PDB entry 7V2P | electron microscopy, 3.30 A resolution | chains A and K of the 22 polymer chains in the assembly

# Chain A
Molecule: 16s ribosomal RNA
Source organism: Thermus thermophilus HB8
Sequence (1522 nucleotides; numbered 1 to 1522; the number before each row is that of its first residue):
     1 UUUGUUGGAG AGUUUGAUCC UGGCUCAGGG UGAACGCUGG CGGCGUGCCU AAGACAUGCA
    61 AGUCGUGCGG GCCGCGGGGU UUUACUCCGU GGUCAGCGGC GGACGGGUGA GUAACGCGUG
   121 GGUGACCUAC CCGGAAGAGG GGGACAACCC GGGGAAACUC GGGCUAAUCC CCCAUGUGGA
   181 CCCGCCCCUU GGGGUGUGUC CAAAGGGCUU UGCCCGCUUC CGGAUGGGCC CGCGUCCCAU
   241 CAGCUAGUUG GUGGGGUAAU GGCCCACCAA GGCGACGACG GGUAGCCGGU CUGAGAGGAU
   301 GGCCGGCCAC AGGGGCACUG AGACACGGGC CCCACUCCUA CGGGAGGCAG CAGUUAGGAA
   361 UCUUCCGCAA UGGGCGCAAG CCUGACGGAG CGACGCCGCU UGGAGGAAGA AGCCCUUCGG
   421 GGUGUAAACU CCUGAACCCG GGACGAAACC CCCGACGAGG GGACUGACGG UACCGGGGUA
   481 AUAGCGCCGG CCAACUCCGU GCCAGCAGCC GCGGUAAUAC GGAGGGCGCG AGCGUUACCC
   541 GGAUUCACUG GGCGUAAAGG GCGUGUAGGC GGCCUGGGGC GUCCCAUGUG AAAGACCACG
   601 GCUCAACCGU GGGGGAGCGU GGGAUACGCU CAGGCUAGAC GGUGGGAGAG GGUGGUGGAA
   661 UUCCCGGAGU AGCGGUGAAA UGCGCAGAUA CCGGGAGGAA CGCCGAUGGC GAAGGCAGCC
   721 ACCUGGUCCA CCCGUGACGC UGAGGCGCGA AAGCGUGGGG AGCAAACCGG AUUAGAUACC
   781 CGGGUAGUCC ACGCCCUAAA CGAUGCGCGC UAGGUCUCUG GGUCUCCUGG GGGCCGAAGC
   841 UAACGCGUUA AGCGCGCCGC CUGGGGAGUA CGGCCGCAAG GCUGAAACUC AAAGGAAUUG
   901 ACGGGGGCCC GCACAAGCGG UGGAGCAUGU GGUUUAAUUC GAAGCAACGC GAAGAACCUU
   961 ACCAGGCCUU GACAUGCUAG GGAACCCGGG UGAAAGCCUG GGGUGCCCCG CGAGGGGAGC
  1021 CCUAGCACAG GUGCUGCAUG GCCGUCGUCA GCUCGUGCCG UGAGGUGUUG GGUUAAGUCC
  1081 CGCAACGAGC GCAACCCCCG CCGUUAGUUG CCAGCGGUUC GGCCGGGCAC UCUAACGGGA
  1141 CUGCCCGCGA AAGCGGGAGG AAGGAGGGGA CGACGUCUGG UCAGCAUGGC CCUUACGGCC
  1201 UGGGCGACAC ACGUGCUACA AUGCCCACUA CAAAGCGAUG CCACCCGGCA ACGGGGAGCU
  1261 AAUCGCAAAA AGGUGGGCCC AGUUCGGAUU GGGGUCUGCA ACCCGACCCC AUGAAGCCGG
  1321 AAUCGCUAGU AAUCGCGGAU CAGCCAUGCC GCGGUGAAUA CGUUCCCGGG CCUUGUACAC
  1381 ACCGCCCGUC ACGCCAUGGG AGCGGGCUCU ACCCGAAGUC GCCGGGAGCC UACGGGCAGG
  1441 CGCCGAGGGU AGGGCCCGUG ACUGGGGCGA AGUCGUAACA AGGUAGCUGU ACCGGAAGGU
  1501 GCGGCUGGAU CACCUCCUUU CU
Not modelled in the structure: 1-5, 773-776, 1380-1484, 1509-1522
From the paper describing this entry:
  - mutagenesis - A901G: decreased catalytic activity

# Chain K
Protein: 30S ribosomal protein S11
Source organism: Thermus thermophilus HB8
UniProt: P80376 (RS11_THET8); numbering as in UniProt (aligned over 1-129)
Chain sequence (129 residues; row label = number of the first residue in the row):
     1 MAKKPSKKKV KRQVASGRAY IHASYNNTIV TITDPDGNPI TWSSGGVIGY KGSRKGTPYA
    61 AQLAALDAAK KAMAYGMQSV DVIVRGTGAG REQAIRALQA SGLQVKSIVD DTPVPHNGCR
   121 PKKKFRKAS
Not modelled in the structure: 1-10

# How chain A and chain K interact
Residue-residue contacts (73; chain A residue first):
  G658(A) - His116(K)  base contact
  A659(A) - Val114(K)  hydrogen bond to the sugar
  A659(A) - His116(K)  hydrogen bond to the base
  A659(A) - Gly118(K)  base contact
  A660(A) - Pro113(K)  sugar contact
  A660(A) - Val114(K)  sugar contact
  A660(A) - Pro115(K)  sugar contact
  A660(A) - Cys119(K)  base contact
  U661(A) - Cys119(K)  base contact
  G667(A) - Asn38(K)  base contact
  G667(A) - Pro39(K)  base contact
  A668(A) - Arg12(K)  hydrogen bond to the phosphate
  A668(A) - Asn38(K)  sugar contact
  A668(A) - Pro39(K)  hydrogen bond to the sugar
  G669(A) - Arg12(K)  salt bridge to the phosphate
  G669(A) - Pro39(K)  sugar contact
  G669(A) - Ile40(K)  sugar contact
  G669(A) - Trp42(K)  sugar contact
  U670(A) - Trp42(K)  hydrogen bond to the sugar
  A671(A) - Trp42(K)  sugar contact
  G672(A) - Trp42(K)  sugar contact
  G672(A) - Ser44(K)  hydrogen bond to the phosphate
  G672(A) - Gly46(K)  sugar contact
  G672(A) - Val47(K)  phosphate contact
  C673(A) - Asn27(K)  hydrogen bond to the phosphate
  C673(A) - Ser44(K)  hydrogen bond to the phosphate
  C673(A) - Gly46(K)  hydrogen bond to the phosphate
  C673(A) - Lys55(K)  salt bridge to the phosphate
  G674(A) - Asn27(K)  hydrogen bond to the phosphate
  G674(A) - Lys55(K)  base contact
  G675(A) - Asn26(K)  hydrogen bond to the phosphate
  G675(A) - Gly52(K)  base contact
  G675(A) - Lys55(K)  hydrogen bond to the base
  U676(A) - Asn26(K)  hydrogen bond to the phosphate
  U676(A) - Gly52(K)  base contact
  U676(A) - Ser53(K)  hydrogen bond to the base
  U676(A) - Lys124(K)  salt bridge to the phosphate
  A678(A) - Ser53(K)  hydrogen bond to the phosphate
  A679(A) - Lys51(K)  phosphate contact
  A679(A) - Gly52(K)  phosphate contact
  A679(A) - Ser53(K)  hydrogen bond to the phosphate
  A688(A) - Trp42(K)  base contact
  U689(A) - Ile29(K)  sugar contact
  A690(A) - His22(K)  sugar contact
  A690(A) - Thr31(K)  hydrogen bond to the sugar
  A690(A) - Pro39(K)  base contact
  C691(A) - Tyr20(K)  phosphate contact
  C691(A) - Gly37(K)  hydrogen bond to the sugar
  C691(A) - Pro39(K)  base contact
  C691(A) - Arg85(K)  salt bridge to the phosphate
  C692(A) - Tyr20(K)  phosphate contact
  C692(A) - Asp36(K)  sugar contact
  C692(A) - Gly37(K)  sugar contact
  C692(A) - Arg85(K)  salt bridge to the phosphate
  G698(A) - Cys119(K)  hydrogen bond to the base
  A700(A) - Asn117(K)  hydrogen bond to the sugar
  A700(A) - Gly118(K)  sugar contact
  C701(A) - Asn117(K)  sugar contact
  G702(A) - His116(K)  stacking on the base
  G702(A) - Asn117(K)  sugar contact
  G762(A) - Cys119(K)  sugar contact
  G762(A) - Arg120(K)  hydrogen bond to the sugar
  C763(A) - Arg120(K)  sugar contact
  C763(A) - Pro121(K)  sugar contact
  C763(A) - Lys122(K)  phosphate contact
  A764(A) - Lys122(K)  salt bridge to the phosphate
  A764(A) - Lys123(K)  phosphate contact
  C780(A) - Lys123(K)  salt bridge to the phosphate
  C781(A) - Lys124(K)  phosphate contact
  G782(A) - Lys122(K)  salt bridge to the phosphate
  C1502(A) - Arg120(K)  salt bridge to the phosphate
  G1503(A) - Arg120(K)  salt bridge to the phosphate
  G1503(A) - Arg126(K)  salt bridge to the phosphate
Also at the interface, not in a pair above, chain A (36 interface residues in all): A699, A761, G1501
Also at the interface, not in a pair above, chain K (37 interface residues in all): Arg18, Ser24, Gly45

# Summary
The interface between chain A and chain K involves 36 residues on one side and 37 on the other; the contacts
include 21 hydrogen bonds, 11 salt bridges and 1 aromatic stacking contact. Polar pairs include
A659(A)-His116(K), G675(A)-Lys55(K) and U676(A)-Ser53(K). From the paper: A901G of chain A reduces catalytic
activity.
Chain A is 16s ribosomal RNA and chain K is 30S ribosomal protein S11, both from Thermus thermophilus HB8; the
structure, T.thermophilus 30S ribosome with KsgA, class K5, was determined by electron microscopy together
with 7V2L, 7V2M, 7V2N, 7V2O and 7V2Q from the same study.
